6F42 - chains W and Y of the 22 polymer chains in the assembly; structure by electron microscopy, 5.50 A resolution (low resolution: residue-level contacts below are approximate; hydrogen-bond / salt-bridge calls are withheld).

Chain W:
Molecule: Transcription factor TFIIIB component B''
Source organism: Saccharomyces cerevisiae (strain ATCC 204508 / S288c)
Reference sequence: P46678 (TFC5_YEAST); numbering as in UniProt (aligned over 1-594)
Chain sequence (594 residues; each row starts with the number of its first residue):
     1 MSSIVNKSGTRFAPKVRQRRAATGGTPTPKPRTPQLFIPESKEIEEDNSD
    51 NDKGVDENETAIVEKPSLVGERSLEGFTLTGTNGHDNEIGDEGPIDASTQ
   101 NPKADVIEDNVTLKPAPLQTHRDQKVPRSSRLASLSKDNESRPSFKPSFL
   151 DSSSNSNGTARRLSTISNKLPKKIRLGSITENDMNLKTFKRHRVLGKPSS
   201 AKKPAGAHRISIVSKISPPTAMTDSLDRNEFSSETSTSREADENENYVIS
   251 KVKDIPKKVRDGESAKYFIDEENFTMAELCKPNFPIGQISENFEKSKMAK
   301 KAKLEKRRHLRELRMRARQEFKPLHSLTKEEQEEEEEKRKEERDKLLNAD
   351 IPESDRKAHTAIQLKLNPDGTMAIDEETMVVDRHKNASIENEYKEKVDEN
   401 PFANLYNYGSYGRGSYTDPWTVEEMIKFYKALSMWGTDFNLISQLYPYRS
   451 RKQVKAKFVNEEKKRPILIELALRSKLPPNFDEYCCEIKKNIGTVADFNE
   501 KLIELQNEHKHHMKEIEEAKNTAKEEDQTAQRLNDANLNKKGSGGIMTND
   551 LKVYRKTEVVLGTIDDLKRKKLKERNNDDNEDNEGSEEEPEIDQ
Unresolved in the structure: 1-279, 320-394, 520-594
Swiss-Prot annotation at these positions:
  - modified residue (Phosphoserine): Ser-49, Ser-178

Chain Y:
Molecule: Template DNA
Sequence (81 nucleotides; each row starts with the number of its first residue):
     1 CCAAATGTCCACGAAGGGTTACTTCGCGAACACACTATTGCGAAAAAAAC
    51 ATTTATTTATAGTAGCCGAAAATAGTGGACG
Unresolved in the structure: 1-33, 77-81

Interface between chain W and chain Y:
Contacting residue pairs (16; chain W residue first):
  Lys-306(W) with DC66(Y)
  Arg-307(W) with DC66(Y)
  Arg-311(W) with DC66(Y); DC67(Y)
  Asn-407(W) with DA64(Y); DG65(Y)
  Tyr-408(W) with DA64(Y)
  Gly-409(W) with DA64(Y)
  Tyr-416(W) with DG65(Y); DC66(Y); DC67(Y)
  Arg-451(W) with DT56(Y)
  Lys-452(W) with DA55(Y); DT56(Y)
  Lys-455(W) with DT56(Y); DT57(Y)
Also at the interface, not in a pair above, chain W (11 interface residues in all): Arg-314

Summary:
11 residues of chain W and 7 residues of chain Y are in contact.
Here chain W is Transcription factor TFIIIB component B'' (Saccharomyces cerevisiae (strain ATCC 204508 /
S288c)) and chain Y is Template DNA. Entry 6F42 (RNA Polymerase III closed complex CC1) was determined by
electron microscopy (same publication as 6F40, 6F41 and 6F44).
